Entry 9CJY (electron microscopy, 3.70 A resolution); this record covers chains D and F of the 12 polymer chains in the assembly.

== Chain D (and F) ==
Protein: Hemagglutinin HA2 chain
Source organism: Influenza A virus
Notes: chain F of this document is another copy of the same molecule, construct and numbering; everything in this record applies to it too
UniProtKB: Q6WG00 (Q6WG00_9INFA); residues 1-176 here correspond to UniProt positions 344-519 (UniProt number = residue number + 343)
Amino-acid sequence (222 residues; numbered 1 to 222; the number before each row is that of its first residue):
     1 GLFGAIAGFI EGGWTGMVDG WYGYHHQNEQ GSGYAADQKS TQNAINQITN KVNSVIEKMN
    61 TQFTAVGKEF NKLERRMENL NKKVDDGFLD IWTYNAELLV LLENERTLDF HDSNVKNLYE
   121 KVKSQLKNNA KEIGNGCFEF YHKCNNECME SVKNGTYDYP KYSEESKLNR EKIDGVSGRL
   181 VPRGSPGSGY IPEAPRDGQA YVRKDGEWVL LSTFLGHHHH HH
Disordered / not traced: 1-3, 171-222
Differences from the reference sequence: conflict Gln-47 (Gly390 in Q6WG00); expression tag (177-222)
Disulfide bonds: Cys-144/Cys-148

== How chain D and chain F interact ==
Residue-residue contacts (18):
  Arg-76(D) / Lys-68(F)  hydrogen bond (backbone-side chain)
  Arg-76(D) / Phe-70(F)
  Met-77(D) / Met-77(F)  hydrophobic
  Leu-80(D) / Leu-80(F)  hydrophobic
  Lys-83(D) / Asn-81(F)  hydrogen bond
  Lys-83(D) / Asp-85(F)  salt bridge
  Gly-87(D) / Phe-88(F)
  Phe-88(D) / Phe-88(F)  hydrophobic
  Asp-90(D) / Trp-92(F)
  Ile-91(D) / Ile-91(F)  hydrophobic
  Ile-91(D) / Trp-92(F)
  Tyr-94(D) / Met-59(F)  hydrophobic
  Tyr-94(D) / Trp-92(F)  hydrophobic
  Tyr-94(D) / Leu-99(F)
  Glu-97(D) / Lys-58(F)
  Leu-101(D) / Ser-54(F)
  Arg-106(D) / Arg-106(F)
  Ile-133(D) / Lys-127(F)
Also at the interface, not in a pair above, chain D (19 interface residues in all): Asn-79, Val-84, Asp-86, Asn-95, Leu-98, Leu-102
Also at the interface, not in a pair above, chain F (23 interface residues in all): Val-55, Asn-60, Gln-62, Asn-71, Glu-74, Val-84, Asn-95, Leu-102

== In short ==
19 residues of chain D and 23 residues of chain F are in contact; the contacts include 2 hydrogen bonds and 1
salt bridge. Polar contacts include Lys-83(D)/Asp-85(F), Arg-76(D)/Lys-68(F) and Lys-83(D)/Asn-81(F).
Both chains are Hemagglutinin HA2 chain (Influenza A virus). Entry 9CJY (CryoEM structure of NC99
hemagglutinin trimer in complex with Fab BB798E 3-C07) was determined by electron microscopy.
